Entry 6HTD (X-ray diffraction, 3.00 A resolution); this record covers chains O and P of the 28 polymer chains in the assembly.

# Chain O
Name: Proteasome subunit alpha type-2
Organism: Saccharomyces cerevisiae (strain ATCC 204508 / S288c)
Notes: EC 3.4.25.1
Reference sequence: P23639 (PSA2_YEAST); residues 1-250 here = UniProt positions 1-250
Amino-acid sequence (250 residues; numbered 1 to 250; the number before each row is that of its first residue):
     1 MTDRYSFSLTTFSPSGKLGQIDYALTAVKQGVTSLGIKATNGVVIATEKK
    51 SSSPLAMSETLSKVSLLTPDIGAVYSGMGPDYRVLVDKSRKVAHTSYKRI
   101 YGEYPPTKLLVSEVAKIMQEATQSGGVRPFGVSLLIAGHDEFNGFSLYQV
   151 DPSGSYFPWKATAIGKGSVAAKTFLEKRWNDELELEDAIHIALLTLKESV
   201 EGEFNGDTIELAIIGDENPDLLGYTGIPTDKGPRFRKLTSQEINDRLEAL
Not modelled in the structure: 220-229
UniProt features mapped onto this chain:
  - cross-link: Lys-108 (Glycyl lysine isopeptide (Lys-Gly) (interchain with G-Cter in ubiquitin))

# Chain P
Name: Proteasome subunit alpha type-3
Organism: Saccharomyces cerevisiae (strain ATCC 204508 / S288c)
Notes: EC 3.4.25.1
Reference sequence: P23638 (PSA3_YEAST); residues 0-257 here correspond to UniProt positions 1-258 (UniProt number = residue number + 1)
Amino-acid sequence (258 residues; numbered 0 to 257; the number before each row is that of its first residue; numbering starts at 0):
     0 MGSRRYDSRTTIFSPEGRLYQVEYALESISHAGTAIGIMASDGIVLAAER
    50 KVTSTLLEQDTSTEKLYKLNDKIAVAVAGLTADAEILINTARIHAQNYLK
   100 TYNEDIPVEILVRRLSDIKQGYTQHGGLRPFGVSFIYAGYDDRYGYQLYT
   150 SNPSGNYTGWKAISVGANTSAAQTLLQMDYKDDMKVDDAIELALKTLSKT
   200 TDSSALTYDRLEFATIRKGANDGEVYQKIFKPQEIKDILVKTGITKKDED
   250 EEADEDMK
Not modelled in the structure: 0, 245-257
UniProt features mapped onto this chain:
  - cross-link (Glycyl lysine isopeptide (Lys-Gly)): Lys-99 (interchain with G-Cter in ubiquitin), Lys-198 (interchain with G-Cter in ubiquitin), Lys-230 (interchain with G-Cter in ubiquitin)

# How chain O and chain P interact
Pairs across the interface (66; chain O residue first):
  Arg-4(O) with Ser-2(P), hydrogen bond (backbone-side chain)
  Tyr-5(O) with Ser-2(P); Tyr-5(P)
  Ser-6(O) with Gly-125(P); Leu-127(P)
  Phe-7(O) with Ser-2(P); Tyr-5(P); Asp-6(P); Gly-126(P)
  Ser-8(O) with Gly-126(P), hydrogen bond (backbone-backbone); Leu-127(P); Arg-128(P), hydrogen bond (side chain-backbone)
  Thr-10(O) with Arg-128(P)
  Thr-11(O) with Ser-7(P); Thr-9(P); Gln-20(P)
  Phe-12(O) with Gln-20(P); Tyr-23(P); Ala-24(P), hydrophobic; Ser-27(P); Arg-128(P); Pro-129(P); Gly-131(P)
  Ser-13(O) with Tyr-23(P)
  Pro-14(O) with Tyr-23(P), hydrophobic; Glu-26(P)
  Ser-15(O) with Glu-26(P); His-30(P)
  Gly-16(O) with Tyr-23(P); Glu-26(P); Ser-27(P), hydrogen bond (backbone-side chain)
  Leu-18(O) with Leu-79(P), hydrophobic
  Lys-38(O) with Glu-57(P), salt bridge
  Ser-112(O) with Glu-84(P), hydrogen bond
  Lys-116(O) with Ile-85(P)
  Gln-119(O) with Ala-81(P); Asp-82(P), hydrogen bond; Ile-85(P); Arg-128(P)
  Thr-122(O) with Arg-128(P), hydrogen bond (backbone-side chain)
  Gln-123(O) with Tyr-121(P); Leu-127(P); Arg-128(P), hydrogen bond (side chain-backbone); Phe-130(P)
  Gly-125(O) with Leu-127(P)
  Tyr-148(O) with Thr-60(P)
  Ser-153(O) with Ala-81(P)
  Gly-154(O) with Ala-81(P)
  Ser-155(O) with Ala-81(P)
  Tyr-156(O) with Glu-84(P), hydrogen bond
  Phe-157(O) with Leu-56(P), hydrophobic
  Pro-158(O) with Leu-56(P); Glu-57(P), hydrogen bond (backbone-backbone); Thr-60(P); Ser-61(P)
  Trp-159(O) with Ser-53(P); Leu-55(P); Leu-56(P)
  Lys-160(O) with Thr-54(P), hydrogen bond (side chain-backbone); Leu-55(P), hydrogen bond (backbone-backbone); Glu-57(P)
  Ala-161(O) with Leu-55(P)
  Glu-176(O) with Ser-53(P); Thr-54(P); Leu-55(P)
  Trp-179(O) with Leu-55(P), hydrophobic
Also at the interface, not in a pair above, chain O (35 interface residues in all): Ser-124, Lys-172, Leu-175
Also at the interface, not in a pair above, chain P (32 interface residues in all): Thr-80

# Overview
35 residues of chain O and 32 residues of chain P are in contact; the contacts include 12 hydrogen bonds and 1
salt bridge. Polar pairs include Lys-38(O)/Glu-57(P), Arg-4(O)/Ser-2(P) and Ser-8(O)/Arg-128(P).
Here chain O is Proteasome subunit alpha type-2 and chain P is Proteasome subunit alpha type-3, both from
Saccharomyces cerevisiae (strain ATCC 204508 / S288c). Entry 6HTD (Yeast 20S proteasome with human beta2c
(S171G) in complex with 4) was determined by X-ray diffraction, deposited together with 6HTB, 6HTC, 6HTP,
6HTR, 6HUB, 6HUC and 30 further entries.
